3FYE - chains A and B; structure by X-ray diffraction, 2.15 A resolution.

== Chain A ==
Name: Cytochrome C oxidase subunit 1
From: Rhodobacter sphaeroides
Notes: EC 1.9.3.1
Reference sequence: P33517 (COX1_RHOSH); residues 1-566 here = UniProt positions 1-566
Amino-acid sequence (566 residues; row label = number of the first residue in the row):
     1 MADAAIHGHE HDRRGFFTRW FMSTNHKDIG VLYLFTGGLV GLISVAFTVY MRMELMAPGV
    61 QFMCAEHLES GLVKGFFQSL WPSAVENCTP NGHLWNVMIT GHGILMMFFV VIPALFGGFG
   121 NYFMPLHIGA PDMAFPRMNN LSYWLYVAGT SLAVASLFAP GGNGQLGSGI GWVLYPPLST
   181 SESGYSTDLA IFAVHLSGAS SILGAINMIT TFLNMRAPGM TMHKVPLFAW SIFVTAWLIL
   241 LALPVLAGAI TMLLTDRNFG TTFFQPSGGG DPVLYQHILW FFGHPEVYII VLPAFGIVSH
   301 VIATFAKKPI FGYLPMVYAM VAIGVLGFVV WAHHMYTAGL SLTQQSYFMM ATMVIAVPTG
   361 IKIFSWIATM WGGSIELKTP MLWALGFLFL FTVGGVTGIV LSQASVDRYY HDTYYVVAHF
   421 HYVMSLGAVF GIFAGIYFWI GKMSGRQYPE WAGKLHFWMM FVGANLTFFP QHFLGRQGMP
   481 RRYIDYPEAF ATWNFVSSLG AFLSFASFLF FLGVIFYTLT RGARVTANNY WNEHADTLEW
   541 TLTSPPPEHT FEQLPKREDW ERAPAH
Not modelled in the structure: 1-16, 552-566
Curated features (UniProtKB/Swiss-Prot):
  - binding site (Fe(II)-heme a): His-102, His-421
  - binding site (Cu cation): His-284, Tyr-288, His-333, His-334
  - binding site (heme a3): His-419
  - cross-link: His-284 to Tyr-288 (1'-histidyl-3'-tyrosine (His-Tyr))
Disulfides: Cys-64/Cys-88
Glycans and other covalent adducts: covalent link His-284/Tyr-288
Bound ions: Ca2+: Glu-54, Ala-57, Gly-59, Gln-61; heme a Fe site 1: His-102, His-421; Cu+: His-284, His-333, His-334; Mg2+: His-411, Asp-412 (shared with Glu-254(B) of chain B); heme a Fe site 2 near His-419 (its only coordinating residue here)
Ligand contacts:
  - heme a (HEA), molecule 1: Leu-34, Gly-37, Gly-38, Gly-41, Val-45, Thr-48, Met-51, Arg-52, Trp-95, Ile-99, His-102, Gly-103, Met-106, Met-107, Val-110, Val-111, Ala-114, Gly-171, Trp-172, Tyr-414, Val-417, Phe-420, His-421, Met-424, Ser-425, Val-429, Ile-432, Phe-433, Ile-436, Met-460, Thr-467, Phe-468, Gln-471, Arg-481, Arg-482, Tyr-483, Ala-501, Ser-504, Phe-505, Phe-508, Phe-511
  - heme a (HEA), molecule 2: Trp-172, Trp-280, Val-287, Tyr-288, Val-291, His-333, His-334, Tyr-336, Thr-352, Ile-355, Ala-356, Thr-359, Gly-360, Ile-361, Ile-363, Phe-364, Phe-391, Thr-392, Gly-395, Val-396, Gly-398, Ile-399, Leu-401, Ser-402, Asp-407, His-411, Asp-412, Val-416, His-419, Phe-420, Val-423, Met-424, Arg-481
What the authors report for this chain:
  - conformationally variable residues (helix shift, side-chain flip): Tyr-288, Ile-355 to Phe-364, Ile-399, Val-423 to Leu-426
  - heme a coordination: His-419
  - binding site for heme a: Tyr-288
  - Cu+ coordination: His-284
  - contacts within the chain: His-284/Tyr-288 (covalent link)
  - mutagenesis - K362M: decreased catalytic activity (citing earlier work)
  - catalytic residues: Asp-132, Glu-286, Ser-299, Thr-359, Lys-362 (citing earlier work)

== Chain B ==
Name: Cytochrome C oxidase subunit 2
From: Rhodobacter sphaeroides
Notes: EC 1.9.3.1
Reference sequence: Q03736 (COX2_RHOSH); residue numbers follow UniProt; this construct covers 26-281
Amino-acid sequence (262 residues; row label = number of the first residue in the row):
    26 QQQSLEIIGR PQPGGTGFQP SASPVATQIH WLDGFILVII AAITIFVTLL ILYAVWRFHE
    86 KRNKVPARFT HNSPLEIAWT IVPIVILVAI GAFSLPVLFN QQEIPEADVT VKVTGYQWYW
   146 GYEYPDEEIS FESYMIGSPA TGGDNRMSPE VEQQLIEAGY SRDEFLLATD TAMVVPVNKT
   206 VVVQVTGADV IHSWTVPAFG VKQDAVPGRL AQLWFRAERE GIFFGQCSEL CGISHAYMPI
   266 TVKVVSEEAY AAWLEQHHHH HH
Not modelled in the structure: 26-29, 286-287
Differences from the reference sequence: expression tag (282-287)
Curated features (UniProtKB/Swiss-Prot):
  - binding site (Cu cation): His-217, Cys-252, Cys-256, His-260
Bound ions: Cd2+ site 1: His-96, Glu-101; Cu+ site 1 near His-217 (its only coordinating residue here); Mg2+: Glu-254 (shared with His-411(A), Asp-412(A) of chain A); Cu+ site 2 near His-260 (its only coordinating residue here); Cd2+ site 2: Glu-280, His-283, His-285
Ligand contacts:
  - heme a (HEA): Ile-68, Val-72, Pro-108, Ile-111, Leu-112
  - heptane-1,2,3-triol (HTO): Asp-151, Glu-152, Glu-153, Ala-276, Leu-279, Glu-280, His-283
What the authors report for this chain:
  - Cd2+ coordination: His-96, Glu-101
  - catalytic residues: Glu-101 (citing earlier work)

== Chain A / chain B interface ==
Residue-residue contacts (176; chain A residue first):
  Val-60(A) with Tyr-262(B)
  Val-85(A) with Arg-171(B), hydrogen bond (backbone-side chain); Met-172(B)
  Glu-86(A) with Arg-171(B), hydrogen bond (backbone-side chain)
  Asn-87(A) with Arg-171(B)
  Cys-88(A) with Arg-171(B), hydrogen bond (backbone-side chain)
  Thr-89(A) with Arg-171(B), hydrogen bond
  Pro-90(A) with Asp-169(B); Asn-170(B); Arg-171(B); Tyr-262(B)
  Asn-91(A) with Ile-258(B)
  Gly-92(A) with Ile-258(B)
  His-93(A) with Ile-258(B)
  Asn-96(A) with Leu-255(B); Gly-257(B), hydrogen bond (side chain-backbone); Ile-258(B)
  Asn-163(A) with Ile-258(B)
  Gln-165(A) with Ile-258(B)
  Gly-169(A) with Leu-255(B)
  Ile-170(A) with Leu-255(B)
  Gly-171(A) with Leu-255(B)
  Tyr-175(A) with Glu-254(B)
  Pro-176(A) with Ile-216(B)
  Pro-177(A) with Asp-214(B); Val-215(B)
  Leu-178(A) with Gln-142(B); Val-215(B); Leu-255(B); Cys-256(B); Gly-257(B)
  Pro-266(A) with Pro-232(B); Gly-233(B)
  Asp-271(A) with Arg-234(B), salt bridge
  Pro-272(A) with Pro-232(B)
  Val-273(A) with Val-231(B), hydrophobic; Arg-234(B)
  Gln-276(A) with Ile-216(B)
  Lys-307(A) with Glu-85(B), salt bridge; Pro-91(B)
  Lys-308(A) with Ala-92(B); Phe-94(B)
  Pro-309(A) with Arg-93(B); Thr-95(B)
  Ile-310(A) with Thr-95(B)
  Phe-311(A) with Phe-94(B), hydrophobic; Thr-95(B); His-96(B); Asn-97(B); Glu-101(B); Trp-104(B), hydrophobic
  Gly-312(A) with Thr-95(B), hydrogen bond (backbone-backbone)
  Thr-337(A) with Gln-228(B), hydrogen bond (backbone-side chain); Asp-229(B), hydrogen bond (backbone-backbone)
  Ala-338(A) with Gln-228(B); Asp-229(B); Val-231(B)
  Gly-339(A) with Gln-228(B); Arg-234(B)
  Leu-342(A) with Leu-123(B), hydrophobic; Phe-124(B), hydrophobic; Gln-127(B)
  Gln-345(A) with Leu-123(B); Gln-127(B), hydrogen bond
  Ser-346(A) with Leu-120(B); Leu-123(B); Phe-124(B)
  Met-349(A) with Ser-119(B); Leu-120(B), hydrophobic
  Met-353(A) with Leu-112(B)
  Val-357(A) with Leu-112(B), hydrophobic
  Ile-361(A) with Trp-104(B); Pro-108(B), hydrophobic
  Ile-363(A) with Val-72(B), hydrophobic
  Phe-364(A) with Trp-104(B), hydrophobic
  Ser-365(A) with Trp-104(B)
  Ala-368(A) with Phe-94(B); Trp-104(B), hydrophobic
  Trp-371(A) with Tyr-78(B), hydrophobic; Ala-79(B), hydrophobic; Phe-83(B); Phe-94(B)
  Gly-372(A) with Phe-83(B); Asn-88(B); Pro-91(B); Ala-92(B), hydrogen bond (backbone-backbone)
  Gly-373(A) with Phe-83(B); Asn-88(B), hydrogen bond (backbone-side chain)
  Ser-374(A) with Phe-83(B); Glu-85(B); Asn-88(B), hydrogen bond (side chain-backbone); Lys-89(B); Pro-91(B)
  Ile-375(A) with Ala-79(B); Phe-83(B), hydrogen bond (backbone-backbone); His-84(B); Glu-85(B), hydrogen bond (backbone-backbone)
  Glu-376(A) with Glu-85(B)
  Leu-377(A) with Val-80(B), hydrophobic; His-84(B)
  Leu-385(A) with Val-80(B), hydrophobic
  Leu-388(A) with Ile-76(B), hydrophobic
  Phe-389(A) with Thr-73(B)
  Thr-392(A) with Val-72(B)
  Val-393(A) with Thr-69(B)
  Val-396(A) with Ile-65(B), hydrophobic; Thr-69(B)
  Ile-399(A) with Leu-112(B), hydrophobic
  Val-400(A) with Asp-58(B); Ile-61(B), hydrophobic; Ile-65(B), hydrophobic
  Gln-403(A) with Ile-61(B); Ile-115(B); Ser-119(B), hydrogen bond
  Ala-404(A) with Leu-123(B), hydrophobic
  Ser-405(A) with Ile-54(B); Leu-57(B); Ser-119(B); Val-122(B); Leu-123(B); Gln-126(B), hydrogen bond (backbone-side chain)
  Val-406(A) with Leu-57(B), hydrophobic; Asp-58(B)
  Arg-408(A) with Leu-123(B); Gln-126(B), hydrogen bond; Gln-127(B); Gly-225(B); Lys-227(B), hydrogen bond (backbone-side chain)
  Tyr-409(A) with Phe-43(B); Gln-44(B), hydrogen bond (side chain-backbone); Pro-222(B); Lys-227(B), hydrogen bond (backbone-side chain)
  Tyr-410(A) with Phe-43(B); Asp-58(B), hydrogen bond
  His-411(A) with Lys-227(B), hydrogen bond (backbone-side chain)
  Asp-412(A) with Ser-253(B); Glu-254(B)
  Phe-473(A) with Gly-40(B); Thr-41(B)
  Arg-476(A) with Thr-41(B), hydrogen bond (side chain-backbone); Gly-42(B); Phe-43(B); Gln-44(B); Asp-58(B), salt bridge
  Gln-477(A) with Pro-36(B); Gln-37(B), hydrogen bond (side chain-backbone); Gly-40(B); Gly-42(B), hydrogen bond (side chain-backbone); Phe-43(B); Gln-44(B), hydrogen bond (backbone-side chain)
  Pro-480(A) with Gln-251(B)
  Arg-481(A) with His-260(B), hydrogen bond (backbone-side chain)
  Arg-482(A) with Glu-254(B), salt bridge; Leu-255(B); His-260(B)
  Tyr-483(A) with Gln-251(B); Cys-252(B), hydrogen bond (side chain-backbone); His-260(B), hydrogen bond (side chain-backbone); Ala-261(B)
  Ile-484(A) with Tyr-262(B)
  Asp-485(A) with Leu-191(B); Tyr-262(B)
  Tyr-486(A) with Leu-191(B)
  Pro-487(A) with Leu-191(B); Leu-192(B), hydrophobic; Gln-251(B)
  Glu-488(A) with Arg-187(B), salt bridge; Asp-188(B)
  Ala-489(A) with Pro-36(B); Gln-37(B); Pro-38(B); Gly-39(B)
  Phe-490(A) with Pro-36(B), hydrophobic
  Trp-493(A) with Gly-39(B), hydrogen bond (side chain-backbone); Gly-40(B), hydrogen bond (side chain-backbone); Thr-41(B)
Also at the interface, not in a pair above, chain A (94 interface residues in all): Ser-181, Ala-306, Met-350, Ala-356, Ile-367, Met-370, Thr-413, Gly-478, Thr-492, His-534
Also at the interface, not in a pair above, chain B (87 interface residues in all): Leu-62, Ile-68, Phe-71, Leu-75, Ile-109, Gly-116, Glu-128, Trp-143, Phe-190, Val-226

== In short ==
94 residues of chain A face 87 of chain B across their interface, with 31 hydrogen bonds and 5 salt bridges.
Among the polar pairs are Asp-271(A)/Arg-234(B), Lys-307(A)/Glu-85(B) and Arg-476(A)/Asp-58(B). The paper
reports catalytic residues Asp-132(A), Glu-286(A) and Glu-101(B) among others; K362M of chain A reduces
catalytic activity.
Chain A is Cytochrome C oxidase subunit 1 and chain B is Cytochrome C oxidase subunit 2, both from Rhodobacter
sphaeroides; the structure, Catalytic core subunits (I and II) of cytochrome c oxidase from Rhodobacter
sphaeroides in the reduced ..., was determined by X-ray diffraction together with 3FYI from the same study.
